Entry 6HRP (X-ray diffraction, 1.12 A resolution); this record covers chain A.

== Chain A ==
Molecule: Tyrosine-protein kinase BTK
Source organism: Homo sapiens
Notes: EC 2.7.10.2
Reference sequence: Q06187 (BTK_HUMAN), isoform Q06187-2; residues 378-659 here correspond to UniProt positions 412-693 (UniProt number = residue number + 34)
Sequence (283 residues; row label = number of the first residue in the row):
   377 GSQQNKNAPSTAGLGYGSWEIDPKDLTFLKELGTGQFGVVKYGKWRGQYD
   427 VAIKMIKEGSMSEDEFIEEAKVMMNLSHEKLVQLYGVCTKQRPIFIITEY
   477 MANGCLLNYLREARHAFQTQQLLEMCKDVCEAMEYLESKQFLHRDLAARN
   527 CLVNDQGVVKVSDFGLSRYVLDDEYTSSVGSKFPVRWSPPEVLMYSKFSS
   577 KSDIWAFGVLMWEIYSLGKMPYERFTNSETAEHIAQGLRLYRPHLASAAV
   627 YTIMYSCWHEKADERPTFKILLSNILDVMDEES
Unresolved in the structure: 377-395, 659
Sequence notes: expression tag (377); engineered mutation A489 (Met523 in Q06187), A492 (Arg526 in Q06187), A624 (Glu658 in Q06187), A625 (Lys659 in Q06187)
Ligand contacts: GMQ (6-tert-butyl-8-fluoranyl-2-[2-(hydroxymethyl)-3-[1-methyl-5-[(5-morpholin-4-ylcarbonylpyridin-2-yl)amino]-6-oxidanylidene-pyridazin-3-yl]phenyl]phthalazin-1-one): L408, G409, T410, G411, Q412, F413, V416, A428, K430, T474, E475, Y476, M477, A478, N479, G480, D521, R525, N526, L528, S538, D539, L542, S543, V546, Y551

== Summary ==
Chain A binds compound GMQ.
Chain A is Tyrosine-protein kinase BTK (Homo sapiens); the structure, CRYSTAL STRUCTURE OF BTK KINASE DOMAIN
COMPLEXED WITH
6-(dimethylamino)-2-[2-(hydroxymethyl)-3-[1-methyl-5-[[5-(morpholine-4-carbonyl)-2-pyridyl]amino]-6-oxo-3-pyridyl]phenyl]-3,4-dihydroisoquinolin-1-one,
was determined by X-ray diffraction (same publication as 6HRT).
